PDB entry 4QI2 | X-ray diffraction, 3.00 A resolution | chains A and E

Chain A:
Molecule: Roquin-1
Organism: Mus musculus
Notes: fragment: ROQ domain
UniProt: Q4VGL6 (RC3H1_MOUSE); numbering as in UniProt (aligned over 147-326)
Sequence (180 residues; row label = number of the first residue in the row):
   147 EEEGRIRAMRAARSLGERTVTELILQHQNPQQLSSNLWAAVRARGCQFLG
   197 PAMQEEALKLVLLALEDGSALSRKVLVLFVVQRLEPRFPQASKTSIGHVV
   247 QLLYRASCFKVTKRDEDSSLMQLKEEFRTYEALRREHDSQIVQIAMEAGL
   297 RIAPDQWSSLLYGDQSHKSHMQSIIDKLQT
Disordered / not traced: 147-172, 326

Chain E:
Molecule: 23-nt RNA strand
Sequence (23 nucleotides; each row starts with the number of its first residue):
     1 ACAUGUUUUCUGUGAAAACGGAG
Disordered / not traced: 1-2, 22-23

Chain A / chain E interface:
Contacting residue pairs (26; chain A residue first):
  Arg-188(A) with G5(E), salt bridge to the phosphate; U6(E), salt bridge to the phosphate
  Arg-190(A) with G14(E), sugar contact
  Arg-219(A) with G12(E), salt bridge to the phosphate
  Lys-220(A) with C10(E), salt bridge to the phosphate; U11(E), phosphate contact
  Gln-236(A) with U7(E), phosphate contact
  Ser-238(A) with U7(E), hydrogen bond to the phosphate; U8(E), phosphate contact
  Lys-239(A) with U8(E), phosphate contact; U9(E), salt bridge to the phosphate
  Thr-240(A) with U7(E), phosphate contact; U8(E), hydrogen bond to the phosphate
  Gln-247(A) with G12(E), hydrogen bond to the sugar; U13(E), sugar contact; G14(E), base contact
  Tyr-250(A) with G12(E), hydrogen bond to the phosphate; U13(E), sugar contact
  Arg-251(A) with U13(E), hydrogen bond to the phosphate; G14(E), salt bridge to the phosphate
  Ser-253(A) with U13(E), hydrogen bond to the base
  Glu-262(A) with U11(E), base contact
  Asp-263(A) with U11(E), hydrogen bond to the base
  Ser-264(A) with U11(E), hydrogen bond to the phosphate
  Ser-265(A) with U11(E), hydrogen bond to the sugar
  Met-267(A) with G12(E), phosphate contact
Also at the interface, not in a pair above, chain A (21 interface residues in all): Gly-191, Gln-193, Val-257, Arg-260

Summary:
21 residues of chain A face 10 of chain E across their interface; the contacts include 9 hydrogen bonds and 6
salt bridges. Among the polar pairs are Ser-253(A)/U13(E), Asp-263(A)/U11(E) and Gln-247(A)/G12(E).
Chain A is Roquin-1 (Mus musculus) and chain E is a 23-nt RNA strand; the structure, X-ray structure of the
ROQ domain from murine Roquin-1 in complex with a 23-mer Tnf-CDE RNA, was determined by X-ray diffraction
(same publication as 4QI0).
